Entry 1LE9 (X-ray diffraction, 3.00 A resolution); this record covers chains C and B of the 4 polymer chains in the assembly.

# Chain C
Molecule: 12-nt DNA strand
Sequence (12 nucleotides; numbered 701 to 712; the number before each row is that of its first residue):
   701 TGGGACTTTC CT

# Chain B
Protein: Nuclear factor nf-kappa-B P50 subunit
From: Mus musculus
Notes: fragment: p50 RHR
Reference sequence: P25799 (NFKB1_MOUSE); residues 39-350 here = UniProt positions 39-350
Chain sequence (313 residues; row label = number of the first residue in the row):
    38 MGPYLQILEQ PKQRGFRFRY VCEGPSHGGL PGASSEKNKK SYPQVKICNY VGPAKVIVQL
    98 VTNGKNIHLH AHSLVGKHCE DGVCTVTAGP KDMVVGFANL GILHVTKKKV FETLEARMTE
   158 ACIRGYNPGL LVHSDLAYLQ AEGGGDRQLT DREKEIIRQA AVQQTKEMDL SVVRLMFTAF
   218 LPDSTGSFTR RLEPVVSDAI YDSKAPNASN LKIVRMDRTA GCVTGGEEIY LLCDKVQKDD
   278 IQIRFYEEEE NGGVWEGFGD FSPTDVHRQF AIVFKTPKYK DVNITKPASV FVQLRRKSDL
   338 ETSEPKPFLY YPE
Disordered / not traced: 38
Sequence notes: initiating methionine (38)
Disulfide bonds: Cys116-Cys121

# How chain C and chain B interact
Contacting residue pairs (11):
  DT701(C) - Ser63(B)  base contact
  DT701(C) - His64(B)  sugar contact
  DT701(C) - Gly65(B)  sugar contact
  DG702(C) - Arg56(B)  hydrogen bond to the base
  DG702(C) - His64(B)  hydrogen bond to the base
  DG702(C) - Gly65(B)  phosphate contact
  DG703(C) - Arg54(B)  hydrogen bond to the base
  DG703(C) - Arg56(B)  hydrogen bond to the base
  DG703(C) - His64(B)  base contact
  DG704(C) - Arg54(B)  hydrogen bond to the base
  DC710(C) - Lys145(B)  salt bridge to the phosphate
Interface residues without a listed pair, chain C (6 interface residues in all): DT709
Interface residues without a listed pair, chain B (8 interface residues in all): Glu60, Gly66

# In short
The interface between chain C and chain B involves 6 residues on one side and 8 on the other; the contacts
include 5 hydrogen bonds and 1 salt bridge. Polar pairs include DG702(C)-Arg56(B), DG702(C)-His64(B) and
DG703(C)-Arg54(B).
Chain C is a 12-nt DNA strand and chain B is Nuclear factor nf-kappa-B P50 subunit (Mus musculus); the
structure, Crystal structure of a NF-kB heterodimer bound to the Ig/HIV-kB siti, was determined by X-ray
diffraction, deposited together with 1LE5.
